7P8V - chains B and C of the 4 polymer chains in the assembly; structure by electron microscopy, 3.60 A resolution.

# Chain B
Molecule: DNA mismatch repair protein MutL
Organism: Escherichia coli (strain K12)
Reference sequence: P23367 (MUTL_ECOLI); residue numbers follow UniProt; this construct covers 1-615
Sequence (615 residues; each row starts with the number of its first residue):
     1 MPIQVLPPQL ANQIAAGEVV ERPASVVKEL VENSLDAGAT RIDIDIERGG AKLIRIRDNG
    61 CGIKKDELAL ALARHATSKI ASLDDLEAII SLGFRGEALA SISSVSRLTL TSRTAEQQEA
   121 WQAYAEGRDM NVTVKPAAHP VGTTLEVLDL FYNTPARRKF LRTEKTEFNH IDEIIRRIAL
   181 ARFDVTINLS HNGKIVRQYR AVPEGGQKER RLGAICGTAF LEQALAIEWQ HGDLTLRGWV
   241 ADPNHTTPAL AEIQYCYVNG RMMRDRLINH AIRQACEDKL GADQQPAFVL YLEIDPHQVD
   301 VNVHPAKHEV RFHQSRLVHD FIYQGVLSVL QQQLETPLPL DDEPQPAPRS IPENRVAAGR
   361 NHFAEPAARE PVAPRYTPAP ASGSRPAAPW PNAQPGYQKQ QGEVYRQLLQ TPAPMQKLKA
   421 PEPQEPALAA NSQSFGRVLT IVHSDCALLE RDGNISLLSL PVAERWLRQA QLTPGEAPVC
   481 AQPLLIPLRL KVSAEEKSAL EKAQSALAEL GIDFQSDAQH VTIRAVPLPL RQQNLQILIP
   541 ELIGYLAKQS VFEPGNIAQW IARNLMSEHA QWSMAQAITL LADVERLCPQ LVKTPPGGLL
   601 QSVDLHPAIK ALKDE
Not modelled in the structure: 332-615
Bound ions: Mg2+: Glu29, Asn33 (together with AMP-PNP)
Residues lining bound ligands: AMP-PNP (ANP; phosphoaminophosphonic acid-adenylate ester): Glu29, Asn33, Ser34, Ala37, Asp58, Cys61, Gly62, Ile63, Ala71, Ala76, Thr77, Ser78, Lys79, Leu92, Gly93, Phe94, Arg95, Gly96, Glu97, Ala98, Leu99, Thr143, Lys307
What the authors report for this chain:
  - binding site for Template strand (chain C): Arg22, Arg162, His170, Arg266, His270, His319
  - binding site for Primer strand: Arg316
  - specificity-determining residues: Lys165 (proposed by the authors, not directly observed)
  - mutagenesis - H270A, H319A: decreased binding to Template strand (chain C)

# Chain C
Molecule: Template strand
Sequence (22 nucleotides; each row starts with the number of its first residue):
     2 GCTGGAGGCT AAGCTAAGCT GA

# Chain B / chain C interface
Pairs across the interface - 13 pairs, chain B then chain C:
  Arg22(B) with DA12(C), salt bridge to the phosphate
  Arg162(B) with DA12(C), salt bridge to the phosphate; DA13(C), phosphate contact
  Thr163(B) with DA13(C), hydrogen bond to the phosphate
  Lys165(B) with DG14(C), base contact
  Thr166(B) with DA13(C), phosphate contact
  His170(B) with DA12(C), salt bridge to the phosphate
  Arg266(B) with DA7(C), sugar contact; DG8(C), phosphate contact
  Leu267(B) with DA7(C), base contact
  His270(B) with DA7(C), base contact
  Arg273(B) with DG9(C), base contact
  His319(B) with DA7(C), hydrogen bond to the base
Other interface residues (no listed pair), chain B (13 interface residues in all): Ser315, Arg316
Other interface residues (no listed pair), chain C (7 interface residues in all): DG6

# In short
13 residues of chain B face 7 of chain C across their interface, with 2 hydrogen bonds and 3 salt bridges.
Among the polar pairs are His319(B)-DA7(C), Thr163(B)-DA13(C) and Arg22(B)-DA12(C). The paper reports a
binding site for Template strand (chain C) at Arg22(B), Arg162(B) and His170(B) among others; H270A and H319A
of chain B reduce binding to Template strand (chain C).
Chain B is DNA mismatch repair protein MutL (Escherichia coli (strain K12)) and chain C is Template strand;
the structure, The structure of E. coli MutL bound to a 3' resected DNA end, was determined by electron
microscopy.
